PDB entry 8JWW | electron microscopy, 3.50 A resolution | chains Z and E of the 35 polymer chains in the assembly

[Chain Z (and E)]
Name: Capsid protein G8P
Organism: Enterobacteria phage M13
Notes: chain E of this document is another copy of the same molecule, construct and numbering; everything in this record applies to it too
UniProtKB: P69541 (CAPSD_BPM13); residues 1-50 here correspond to UniProt positions 24-73 (UniProt number = residue number + 23)
Amino-acid sequence (50 residues; row label = number of the first residue in the row):
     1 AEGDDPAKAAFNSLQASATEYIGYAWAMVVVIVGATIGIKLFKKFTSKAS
Unresolved in the structure: 1-4

[Chain Z / chain E interface]
Contacting residue pairs - 9 pairs, chain Z then chain E:
  F11(Z) with P6(E), hydrophobic
  W26(Z) with Y21(E)
  L41(Z) with I32(E), hydrophobic
  K44(Z) with I32(E); T36(E), hydrogen bond
  F45(Z) with I32(E), hydrophobic
  K48(Z) with K43(E), hydrogen bond (backbone-side chain)
  A49(Z) with K43(E), hydrogen bond (backbone-side chain)
  S50(Z) with K43(E)
Also at the interface, not in a pair above, chain Z (9 interface residues in all): Q15
Also at the interface, not in a pair above, chain E (7 interface residues in all): A35, I39

[Overview]
Chain Z and chain E form an interface of 9 and 7 residues respectively; the contacts include 3 hydrogen bonds.
Among the polar pairs are K44(Z)-T36(E), K48(Z)-K43(E) and A49(Z)-K43(E).
Both chains are Capsid protein G8P (Enterobacteria phage M13). Entry 8JWW (top segment of the bacteriophage
M13 mini variant) was determined by electron microscopy.
